3IAS - chains 2 and 7 of the 8 polymer chains in the assembly; structure by X-ray diffraction, 3.15 A resolution.

== Chain 2 ==
Molecule: NADH-quinone oxidoreductase subunit 2
Source organism: Thermus thermophilus
Notes: EC 1.6.99.5
UniProt: Q56221 (NQO2_THET8); residue numbers follow UniProt; this construct covers 1-181
Chain sequence (181 residues; row label = number of the first residue in the row):
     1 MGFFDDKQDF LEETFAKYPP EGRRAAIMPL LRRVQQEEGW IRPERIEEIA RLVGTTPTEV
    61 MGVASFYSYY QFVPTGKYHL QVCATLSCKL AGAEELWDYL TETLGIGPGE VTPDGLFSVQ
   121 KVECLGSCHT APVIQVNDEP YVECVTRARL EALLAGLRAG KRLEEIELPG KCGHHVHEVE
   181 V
Disordered / not traced: 1-2, 181
Swiss-Prot annotation at these positions:
  - binding site ([2Fe-2S] cluster): C83, S87, C88, C124, C128
Disulfide bonds: C144-C172
Ion coordination: Ca2+ near D9 (its only coordinating residue here); 2Fe-2S cluster Fe: C83, C88, C124, C128
Ligand contacts: 2Fe-2S cluster (FES): C83, T85, S87, C88, C124, L125, G126, S127, C128, V133

== Chain 7 ==
Molecule: NADH-quinone oxidoreductase subunit 15
Source organism: Thermus thermophilus
Notes: EC 1.6.99.5
UniProt: Q5SKZ7 (NQO15_THET8); residues 1-129 here = UniProt positions 1-129
Chain sequence (129 residues; row label = number of the first residue in the row):
     1 MSASSERELY EAWVELLSWM REYAQAKGVR FEKEADFPDF IYRMERPYDL PTTIMTASLS
    61 DGLGEPFLLA DVSPRHAKLK RIGLRLPRAH IHLHAHYEPG KGLVTGKIPL TKERFFALAD
   121 RAREALAFA
Disordered / not traced: 1-2
Ion coordination: Ca2+ near G64 (its only coordinating residue here)

== Chain 2 / chain 7 interface ==
Contacting residue pairs (25):
  W40(2) with A125(7), hydrophobic
  P43(2) with A125(7)
  M61(2) with R88(7)
  Y67(2) with H90(7)
  S68(2) with H90(7)
  Y70(2) with H90(7), hydrogen bond (backbone-side chain)
  Q71(2) with H90(7)
  F72(2) with R88(7); A89(7), hydrophobic
  V73(2) with I91(7), hydrophobic; L126(7), hydrophobic
  P74(2) with R121(7), hydrogen bond (backbone-side chain); A125(7)
  D98(2) with K107(7)
  T101(2) with I108(7)
  E102(2) with K107(7), salt bridge; I108(7)
  G107(2) with R114(7)
  P108(2) with L93(7), hydrophobic
  G109(2) with I91(7); R121(7), hydrogen bond (backbone-side chain)
  E110(2) with R114(7), salt bridge; R121(7)
  V111(2) with R121(7)
  Q120(2) with H90(7)
Interface residues without a listed pair, chain 2 (21 interface residues in all): S65, G105
Interface residues without a listed pair, chain 7 (13 interface residues in all): L118, F128

== In short ==
21 residues of chain 2 face 13 of chain 7 across their interface; the contacts include 3 hydrogen bonds and 2
salt bridges. Polar contacts include E102(2)-K107(7), E110(2)-R114(7) and Y70(2)-H90(7). Bound to chain 2:
2Fe-2S cluster. UniProt lists 5 [2Fe-2S] cluster-binding residues on chain 2.
Chain 2 is NADH-quinone oxidoreductase subunit 2 and chain 7 is NADH-quinone oxidoreductase subunit 15, both
from Thermus thermophilus; the structure, Crystal structure of the hydrophilic domain of respiratory complex I
from Thermus thermophilus, oxidized, 4 mol/ASU ..., was determined by X-ray diffraction, deposited together
with 3I9V and 3IAM.
